6PSV - chains J and L of the 10 polymer chains in the assembly; structure by electron microscopy, 3.50 A resolution.

Chain J:
Name: DNA-directed RNA polymerase subunit beta'
Source organism: Escherichia coli
Notes: EC 2.7.7.6
Reference sequence: P0A8T7 (RPOC_ECOLI); residue numbers follow UniProt; this construct covers 2-1407
Amino-acid sequence (1430 residues; row label = number of the first residue in the row):
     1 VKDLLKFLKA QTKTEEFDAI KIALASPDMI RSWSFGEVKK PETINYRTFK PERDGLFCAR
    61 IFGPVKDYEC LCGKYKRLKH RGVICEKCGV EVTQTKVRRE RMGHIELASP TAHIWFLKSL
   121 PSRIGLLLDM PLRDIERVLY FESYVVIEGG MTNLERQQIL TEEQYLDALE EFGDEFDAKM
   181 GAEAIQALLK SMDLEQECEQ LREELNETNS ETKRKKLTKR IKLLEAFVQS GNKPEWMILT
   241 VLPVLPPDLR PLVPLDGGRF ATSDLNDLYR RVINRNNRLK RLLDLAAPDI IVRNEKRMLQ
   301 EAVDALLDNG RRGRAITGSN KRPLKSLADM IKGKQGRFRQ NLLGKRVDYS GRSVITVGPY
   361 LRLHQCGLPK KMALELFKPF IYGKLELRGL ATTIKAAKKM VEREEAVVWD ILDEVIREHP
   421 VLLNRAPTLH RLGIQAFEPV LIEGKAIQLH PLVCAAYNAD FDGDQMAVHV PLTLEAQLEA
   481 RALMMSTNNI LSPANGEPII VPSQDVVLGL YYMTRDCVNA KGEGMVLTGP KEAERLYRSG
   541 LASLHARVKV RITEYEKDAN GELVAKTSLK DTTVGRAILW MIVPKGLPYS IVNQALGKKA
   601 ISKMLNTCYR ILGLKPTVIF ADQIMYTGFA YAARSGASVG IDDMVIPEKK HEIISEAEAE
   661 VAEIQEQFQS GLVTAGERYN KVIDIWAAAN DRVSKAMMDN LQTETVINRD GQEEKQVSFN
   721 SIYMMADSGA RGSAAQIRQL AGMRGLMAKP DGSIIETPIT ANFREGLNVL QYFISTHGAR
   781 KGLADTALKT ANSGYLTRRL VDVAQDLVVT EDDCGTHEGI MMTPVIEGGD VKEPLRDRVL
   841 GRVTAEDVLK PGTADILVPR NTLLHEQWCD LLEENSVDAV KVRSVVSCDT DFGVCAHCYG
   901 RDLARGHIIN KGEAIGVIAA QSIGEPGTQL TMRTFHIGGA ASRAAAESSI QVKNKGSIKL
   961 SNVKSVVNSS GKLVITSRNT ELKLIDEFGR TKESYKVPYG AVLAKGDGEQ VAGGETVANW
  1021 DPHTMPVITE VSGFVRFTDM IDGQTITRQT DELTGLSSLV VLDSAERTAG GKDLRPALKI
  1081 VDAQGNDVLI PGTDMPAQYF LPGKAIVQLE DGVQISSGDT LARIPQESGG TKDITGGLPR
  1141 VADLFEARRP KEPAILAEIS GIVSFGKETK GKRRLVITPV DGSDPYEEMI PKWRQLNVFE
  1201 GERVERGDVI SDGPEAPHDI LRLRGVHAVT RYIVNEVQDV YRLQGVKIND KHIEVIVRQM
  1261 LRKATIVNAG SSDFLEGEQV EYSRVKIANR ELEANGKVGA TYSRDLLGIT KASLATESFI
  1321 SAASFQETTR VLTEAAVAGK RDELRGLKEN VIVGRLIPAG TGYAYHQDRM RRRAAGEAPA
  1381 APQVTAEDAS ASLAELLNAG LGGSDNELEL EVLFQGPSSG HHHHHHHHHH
Unresolved in the structure: 1-15, 938-947, 1127-1131, 1376-1430
Construct notes: expression tag (1, 1408-1430)
Swiss-Prot annotation at these positions:
  - binding site (Zn(2+)): Cys70, Cys72, Cys85, Cys88, Cys814, Cys888, Cys895, Cys898
  - binding site (Mg(2+)): Asp460, Asp462, Asp464
  - modified residue: Lys983 (N6-acetyllysine)
  - mutagenesis: Gln504 (Q504P: Resistant to antibiotics salinamide A and B), Asn690 (N690D: Resistant to antibiotics salinamide A and B), Met697 (M697V: Resistant to antibiotics salinamide A and B), Ala735 (A735T: Resistant to antibiotics salinamide A and B), Arg738 (R738C/H/P/S: Resistant to antibiotics salinamide A and B), Ala748 (A748E: Resistant to antibiotics salinamide A and B), Pro758 (P758S/T: Resistant to antibiotics salinamide A and B), Phe763 (F763C: Resistant to antibiotics salinamide A and B), Ser775 (S775A: Resistant to antibiotics salinamide A and B), Ala779 (A779T/V: Resistant to antibiotics salinamide A and B), Arg780 (R780C: Resistant to antibiotics salinamide A and B), Gly782 (G782A/C: Resistant to antibiotics salinamide A and B), 1 further mutagenesis entry in UniProt
Bound ions: Zn2+ site 1: Cys70, Cys72, Cys85, Cys88; Mg2+: Asp462, Asp464; Zn2+ site 2: Cys814, Cys888, Cys895, Cys898
Ligand contacts: chapso (1N7): Ile937, Leu1243, Gln1244

Chain L:
Name: RNA polymerase sigma factor RpoD
Source organism: Escherichia coli
Reference sequence: Q0P6L9 (Q0P6L9_ECOLX); numbering as in UniProt (aligned over 1-613)
Amino-acid sequence (616 residues; numbered -2 to 613; the number before each row is that of its first residue; numbers below 1 keep their minus sign (Ser-2 is residue -2)):
    -2 SEFMEQNPQS QLKLLVTRGK EQGYLTYAEV NDHLPEDIVD SDQIEDIIQM INDMGIQVME
    58 EAPDADDLML AENTADEDAA EAAAQVLSSV ESEIGRTTDP VRMYMREMGT VELLTREGEI
   118 DIAKRIEDGI NQVQCSVAEY PEAITYLLEQ YDRVEAEEAR LSDLITGFVD PNAEEDLAPT
   178 ATHVGSELSQ EDLDDDEDED EEDGDDDSAD DDNSIDPELA REKFAELRAQ YVVTRDTIKA
   238 KGRSHATAQE EILKLSEVFK QFRLVPKQFD YLVNSMRVMM DRVRTQERLI MKLCVEQCKM
   298 PKKNFITLFT GNETSDTWFN AAIAMNKPWS EKLHDVSEEV HRALQKLQQI EEETGLTIEQ
   358 VKDINRRMSI GEAKARRAKK EMVEANLRLV ISIAKKYTNR GLQFLDLIQE GNIGLMKAVD
   418 KFEYRRGYKF STYATWWIRQ AITRSIADQA RTIRIPVHMI ETINKLNRIS RQMLQEMGRE
   478 PTPEELAERM LMPEDKIRKV LKIAKEPISM ETPIGDDEDS HLGDFIEDTT LELPLDSATT
   538 ESLRAATHDV LAGLTAREAK VLRMRFGIDM NTDYTLEEVG KQFDVTRERI RQIEAKALRK
   598 LRHPSRSEVL RSFLDD
Unresolved in the structure: -2 to 90, 168-211, 237-241
Construct notes: expression tag (-2 to 0)
Ligand contacts:
  - chapso (1N7), molecule 1: Ile505, Thr509, Pro510, Ile511, Gly512, Leu519
  - chapso (1N7), molecule 2: Ile511, Gly512, Asp513, Phe522

Chain J / chain L interface:
Pairs across the interface (76):
  Glu42(J) - Arg451(L)  salt bridge
  Thr43(J) - Thr449(L)  hydrogen bond (side chain-backbone)
  Ile44(J) - Ile450(L)  hydrophobic
  Tyr46(J) - Arg451(L)
  Tyr46(J) - Pro453(L)
  Tyr46(J) - Met456(L)
  Tyr46(J) - Ile500(L)  hydrophobic
  Glu52(J) - Arg451(L)  salt bridge
  Leu78(J) - Thr569(L)
  Lys79(J) - Thr569(L)  hydrogen bond (backbone-side chain)
  Arg133(J) - Gly92(L)  hydrogen bond (side chain-backbone)
  Arg133(J) - Arg93(L)
  Arg137(J) - Ile91(L)
  Arg137(J) - Gly92(L)
  Tyr140(J) - Thr95(L)
  Glu142(J) - Arg103(L)  salt bridge
  Pro251(J) - Met507(L)  hydrophobic
  Val253(J) - Met507(L)  hydrophobic
  Val253(J) - Ile523(L)  hydrophobic
  Leu255(J) - Ile523(L)  hydrophobic
  Arg259(J) - Glu503(L)  hydrogen bond (side chain-backbone)
  Arg259(J) - Ile505(L)
  Phe260(J) - Pro504(L)
  Phe260(J) - Ile505(L)  hydrogen bond (backbone-backbone)
  Ala261(J) - Ile505(L)
  Ala261(J) - Met507(L)  hydrophobic
  Ala261(J) - Leu519(L)  hydrophobic
  Ala261(J) - Ile523(L)  hydrophobic
  Thr262(J) - Pro504(L)
  Thr262(J) - Ile505(L)  hydrogen bond (backbone-backbone)
  Thr262(J) - Ser506(L)
  Thr262(J) - Met507(L)  hydrogen bond (backbone-backbone)
  Asp264(J) - Glu508(L)
  Arg270(J) - Gln446(L)
  Arg270(J) - Arg448(L)
  Arg270(J) - Thr449(L)
  Asn274(J) - Gln446(L)
  Arg275(J) - Gln400(L)
  Arg275(J) - Asp403(L)  salt bridge
  Arg278(J) - Asp403(L)  salt bridge
  Arg278(J) - Gln406(L)
  Arg278(J) - Glu407(L)  salt bridge
  Arg278(J) - Gln446(L)
  Arg281(J) - Glu407(L)  salt bridge
  Arg281(J) - Ile410(L)
  Leu282(J) - Gln406(L)
  Leu282(J) - Ile410(L)  hydrophobic
  Leu285(J) - Met413(L)  hydrophobic
  Ala286(J) - Arg373(L)  hydrogen bond (backbone-side chain)
  Ala287(J) - Met413(L)  hydrophobic
  Pro288(J) - Lys377(L)
  Ile290(J) - Tyr101(L)  hydrophobic
  Ile290(J) - Glu104(L)
  Ile290(J) - Glu381(L)
  Ile291(J) - Val380(L)  hydrophobic
  Ile291(J) - Gln406(L)  hydrogen bond (backbone-side chain)
  Ile291(J) - Asn409(L)
  Ile291(J) - Met413(L)  hydrophobic
  Asn294(J) - Tyr101(L)
  Asn294(J) - Gln406(L)
  Glu295(J) - Gln406(L)
  Arg297(J) - Met100(L)
  Met298(J) - Leu402(L)  hydrophobic
  Arg322(J) - Ser506(L)
  Arg322(J) - Glu508(L)
  Arg322(J) - Thr509(L)
  Arg322(J) - Pro510(L)
  Lys325(J) - Glu508(L)  salt bridge
  Gln335(J) - Asp516(L)
  Thr392(J) - Val606(L)
  Thr393(J) - Ser609(L)
  Thr393(J) - Phe610(L)
  Ile394(J) - Leu532(L)  hydrophobic
  Lys395(J) - Thr536(L)
  Lys395(J) - Asp612(L)
  Lys398(J) - Leu532(L)
Other interface residues (no listed pair), chain J (50 interface residues in all): Arg77, Glu162, Ser263, Arg271, Asp289, Ile316, Thr317
Other interface residues (no listed pair), chain L (54 interface residues in all): Pro97, Leu384, Ala447, Ile452, Lys502, His518, Asn568, Glu605

Summary:
Chain J and chain L form an interface of 50 and 54 residues respectively, with 9 hydrogen bonds and 8 salt
bridges. Polar pairs include Glu42(J)-Arg451(L), Glu52(J)-Arg451(L) and Glu142(J)-Arg103(L). Chain J binds
chapso. Chain L binds chapso.
Here chain J is DNA-directed RNA polymerase subunit beta' and chain L is RNA polymerase sigma factor RpoD,
both from Escherichia coli. Entry 6PSV (Escherichia coli RNA polymerase promoter unwinding intermediate
(TpreRPo) with TraR and rpsT P2 promoter) was determined by electron microscopy (same publication as 6PSQ,
6PSR, 6PSS, 6PST, 6PSU and 6PSW).
